Entry 8APJ (electron microscopy, 3.80 A resolution); this record covers chains f and r of the 42 polymer chains in the assembly.

[Chain f]
Molecule: subunit-f
From: Trypanosoma brucei brucei
Reference sequence: Q57ZE2 (Q57ZE2_TRYB2); numbering as in UniProt (aligned over 1-145)
Amino-acid sequence (145 residues; each row starts with the number of its first residue):
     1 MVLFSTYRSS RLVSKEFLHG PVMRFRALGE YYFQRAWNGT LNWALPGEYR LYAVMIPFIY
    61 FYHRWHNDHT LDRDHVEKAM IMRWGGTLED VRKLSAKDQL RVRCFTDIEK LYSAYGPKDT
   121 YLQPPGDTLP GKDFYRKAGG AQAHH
Not modelled in the structure: 1, 137-145
Small-molecule neighbours:
  - 1,2-diacyl-sn-glycero-3-phosphocholine (PC1), molecule 1: Ala-44, Leu-45, Pro-46, Leu-51, Tyr-52, Met-55, Ile-56, Pro-57, Tyr-60, Phe-61, Arg-64
  - 1,2-diacyl-sn-glycero-3-phosphocholine (PC1), molecule 2: Trp-65, Asp-68, His-69

[Chain r]
Molecule: ATPEG4
From: Trypanosoma brucei brucei
Amino-acid sequence (62 residues; row label = number of the first residue in the row):
     1 MLLGGFVPRR FSQFNRDPCW MFFIFSVGFW LGEYPAMMIK YNARDLVYDP HRYVWSHHDD
    61 HH
Small-molecule neighbours:
  - 1,2-diacyl-sn-glycero-3-phosphocholine (PC1), molecule 1: Met-1, Leu-2, Phe-23, Ser-26, Phe-29, Trp-30, Glu-33, Tyr-34, Met-37
  - 1,2-diacyl-sn-glycero-3-phosphocholine (PC1), molecule 2: Met-21, Phe-22, Phe-25

[How chain f and chain r interact]
Contacting residue pairs (76):
  Trp-37(f) / Leu-3(r)
  Trp-37(f) / Gly-4(r)
  Trp-37(f) / Gly-5(r)
  Gly-39(f) / Met-1(r)
  Gly-39(f) / Leu-3(r)
  Leu-41(f) / Met-1(r)  hydrophobic
  Leu-45(f) / Met-1(r)  hydrogen bond (backbone-backbone)
  Pro-46(f) / Met-1(r)  hydrogen bond (backbone-backbone)
  Pro-46(f) / Leu-2(r)
  Gly-47(f) / Met-1(r)
  Gly-47(f) / Leu-2(r)
  Gly-47(f) / Leu-3(r)  hydrogen bond (backbone-backbone)
  Gly-47(f) / Gly-4(r)  hydrogen bond (backbone-backbone)
  Glu-48(f) / Gly-4(r)
  Glu-48(f) / Gly-5(r)
  Tyr-49(f) / Leu-2(r)  hydrophobic
  Tyr-49(f) / Leu-3(r)
  Tyr-49(f) / Gly-4(r)  hydrogen bond (backbone-backbone)
  Tyr-49(f) / Gly-5(r)
  Tyr-49(f) / Val-7(r)  hydrophobic
  Arg-50(f) / Asp-17(r)  salt bridge
  Arg-50(f) / Cys-19(r)
  Arg-50(f) / Trp-20(r)
  Tyr-52(f) / Met-1(r)  hydrogen bond (side chain-backbone)
  Tyr-52(f) / Leu-2(r)  hydrophobic
  Ala-53(f) / Phe-23(r)
  Val-54(f) / Cys-19(r)  hydrophobic
  Val-54(f) / Phe-22(r)
  Pro-57(f) / Phe-22(r)  hydrophobic
  Pro-57(f) / Ser-26(r)
  Phe-61(f) / Phe-22(r)  hydrophobic
  Phe-61(f) / Ser-26(r)
  Arg-64(f) / Glu-33(r)  salt bridge
  Lys-78(f) / Trp-55(r)
  Lys-78(f) / Asp-60(r)  salt bridge
  Ala-79(f) / Trp-55(r)  hydrophobic
  Met-82(f) / Val-54(r)
  Met-82(f) / Trp-55(r)
  Arg-83(f) / His-51(r)  hydrogen bond (backbone-side chain)
  Arg-83(f) / Arg-52(r)
  Arg-83(f) / Trp-55(r)  hydrogen bond (side chain-backbone)
  Trp-84(f) / Asp-49(r)  hydrogen bond
  Trp-84(f) / His-51(r)
  Arg-101(f) / Asp-45(r)  hydrogen bond (side chain-backbone)
  Arg-101(f) / Leu-46(r)
  Val-102(f) / Asp-49(r)
  Cys-104(f) / Lys-40(r)
  Cys-104(f) / Tyr-41(r)
  Phe-105(f) / Tyr-48(r)  hydrophobic
  Phe-105(f) / Asp-49(r)
  Phe-105(f) / Arg-52(r)
  Asp-107(f) / Tyr-41(r)  hydrogen bond
  Ile-108(f) / Tyr-41(r)
  Leu-111(f) / Tyr-41(r)  hydrophobic
  Tyr-112(f) / Tyr-48(r)
  Asp-119(f) / Tyr-53(r)  hydrogen bond (backbone-side chain)
  Thr-120(f) / Arg-52(r)
  Tyr-121(f) / Tyr-53(r)
  Tyr-121(f) / Ser-56(r)
  Tyr-121(f) / His-58(r)
  Leu-122(f) / Tyr-53(r)
  Gln-123(f) / Tyr-53(r)
  Pro-124(f) / Tyr-53(r)
  Asp-127(f) / Tyr-53(r)
  Leu-129(f) / Pro-50(r)
  Leu-129(f) / Arg-52(r)
  Leu-129(f) / Tyr-53(r)  hydrophobic
  Pro-130(f) / Pro-50(r)
  Pro-130(f) / His-51(r)
  Pro-130(f) / Tyr-53(r)
  Gly-131(f) / Tyr-53(r)
  Gly-131(f) / Val-54(r)
  Lys-132(f) / Tyr-53(r)
  Lys-132(f) / Val-54(r)
  Lys-132(f) / Asp-59(r)  salt bridge
  Tyr-135(f) / His-51(r)  hydrogen bond
Interface residues without a listed pair, chain f (44 interface residues in all): Tyr-32, Phe-58, Tyr-60, Phe-134
Interface residues without a listed pair, chain r (33 interface residues in all): Phe-6, Phe-29, Met-37, Val-47

[Summary]
44 residues of chain f face 33 of chain r across their interface, with 13 hydrogen bonds and 4 salt bridges.
Polar contacts include Arg-50(f)/Asp-17(r), Arg-64(f)/Glu-33(r) and Lys-78(f)/Asp-60(r).
1,2-diacyl-sn-glycero-3-phosphocholine is bound between chain f and chain r.
Chain f is subunit-f and chain r is ATPEG4, both from Trypanosoma brucei brucei; the structure, rotational
state 2d of Trypanosoma brucei mitochondrial ATP synthase, was determined by electron microscopy, deposited
together with 8AP6, 8AP7, 8AP8, 8AP9, 8APA, 8APB and 7 further entries.
